6WLZ - chains E and G of the 17 polymer chains in the assembly; structure by electron microscopy, 2.90 A resolution.

Chain E:
Molecule: V-type proton ATPase subunit B, brain isoform
Source organism: Homo sapiens
Reference sequence: P21281 (VATB2_HUMAN); residues 1-511 here = UniProt positions 1-511
Sequence (511 residues; numbered 1 to 511; the number before each row is that of its first residue):
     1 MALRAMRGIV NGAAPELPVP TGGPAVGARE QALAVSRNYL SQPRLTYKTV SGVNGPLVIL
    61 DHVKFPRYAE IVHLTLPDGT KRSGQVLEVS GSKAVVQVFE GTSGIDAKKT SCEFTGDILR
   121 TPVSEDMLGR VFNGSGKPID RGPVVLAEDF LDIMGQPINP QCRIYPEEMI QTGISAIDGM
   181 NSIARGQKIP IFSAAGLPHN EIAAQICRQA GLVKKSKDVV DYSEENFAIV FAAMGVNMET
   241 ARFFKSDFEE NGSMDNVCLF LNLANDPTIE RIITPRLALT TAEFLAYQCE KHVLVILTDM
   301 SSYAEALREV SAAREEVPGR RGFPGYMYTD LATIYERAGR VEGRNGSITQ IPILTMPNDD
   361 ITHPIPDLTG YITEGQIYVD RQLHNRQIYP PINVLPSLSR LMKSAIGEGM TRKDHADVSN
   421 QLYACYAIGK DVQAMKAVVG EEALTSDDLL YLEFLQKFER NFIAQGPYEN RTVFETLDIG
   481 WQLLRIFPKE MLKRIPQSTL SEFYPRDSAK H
Not modelled in the structure: 1-38, 217-224, 507-511
Curated features (UniProtKB/Swiss-Prot):
  - binding site (ATP): Arg-400
  - natural variant: Arg-485 (R485P: In ZLS2)

Chain G:
Molecule: V-type proton ATPase subunit D
Source organism: Homo sapiens
Reference sequence: Q9Y5K8 (VATD_HUMAN); residue numbers follow UniProt; this construct covers 1-247
Sequence (247 residues; row label = number of the first residue in the row):
     1 MSGKDRIEIF PSRMAQTIMK ARLKGAQTGR NLLKKKSDAL TLRFRQILKK IIETKMLMGE
    61 VMREAAFSLA EAKFTAGDFS TTVIQNVNKA QVKIRAKKDN VAGVTLPVFE HYHEGTDSYE
   121 LTGLARGGEQ LAKLKRNYAK AVELLVELAS LQTSFVTLDE AIKITNRRVN AIEHVIIPRI
   181 ERTLAYIITE LDEREREEFY RLKKIQEKKK ILKEKSEKDL EQRRAAGEVL EPANLLAEEK
   241 DEDLLFE
Not modelled in the structure: 1-3, 217-247

Interface between chain E and chain G:
Residue-residue contacts (11; chain E residue first):
  Glu-315(E) / Gln-206(G)
  Glu-315(E) / Lys-209(G)  salt bridge
  Val-317(E) / Phe-199(G)  hydrophobic
  Val-317(E) / Leu-202(G)  hydrophobic
  Pro-318(E) / Leu-202(G)
  Arg-320(E) / Asp-192(G)  salt bridge
  Arg-321(E) / Arg-13(G)
  Arg-321(E) / Glu-195(G)  hydrogen bond (backbone-side chain)
  Asn-358(E) / Thr-17(G)
  Val-438(E) / Leu-32(G)  hydrophobic
  Val-438(E) / Ala-102(G)
Interface residues without a listed pair, chain E (9 interface residues in all): Ala-434, Val-439
Interface residues without a listed pair, chain G (13 interface residues in all): Lys-36, Ala-39, Lys-203

Summary:
9 residues of chain E face 13 of chain G across their interface; the contacts include 1 hydrogen bond and 2
salt bridges. Among the polar pairs are Glu-315(E)/Lys-209(G), Arg-320(E)/Asp-192(G) and
Arg-321(E)/Glu-195(G). UniProt lists ATP-binding residue Arg-400(E) on chain E.
Here chain E is V-type proton ATPase subunit B, brain isoform and chain G is V-type proton ATPase subunit D,
both from Homo sapiens. Entry 6WLZ (The V1 region of human V-ATPase in state 1 (focused refinement)) was
determined by electron microscopy.
